4GNX - chains C and K of the 4 polymer chains in the assembly; structure by X-ray diffraction, 2.80 A resolution.

# Chain C
Molecule: Putative uncharacterized protein
Organism: Ustilago maydis
Reference sequence: Q4P407 (Q4P407_USTMA); residues 180-623 here = UniProt positions 180-623
Chain sequence (444 residues; row label = number of the first residue in the row):
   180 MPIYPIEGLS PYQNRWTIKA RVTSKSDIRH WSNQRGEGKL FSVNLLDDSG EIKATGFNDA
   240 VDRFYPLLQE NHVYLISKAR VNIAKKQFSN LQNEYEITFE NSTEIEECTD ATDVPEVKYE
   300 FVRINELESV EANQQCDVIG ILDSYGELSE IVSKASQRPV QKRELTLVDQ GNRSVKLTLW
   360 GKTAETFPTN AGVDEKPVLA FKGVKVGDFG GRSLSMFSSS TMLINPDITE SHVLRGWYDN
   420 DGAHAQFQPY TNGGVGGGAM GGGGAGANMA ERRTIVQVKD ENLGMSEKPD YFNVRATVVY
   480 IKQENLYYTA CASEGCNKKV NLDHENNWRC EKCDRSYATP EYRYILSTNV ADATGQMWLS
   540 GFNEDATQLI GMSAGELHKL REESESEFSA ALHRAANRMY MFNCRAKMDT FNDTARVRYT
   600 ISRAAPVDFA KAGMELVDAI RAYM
Not modelled in the structure: 180-181, 432-440
Differences from the reference sequence: conflict Gln314 (Thr in Q4P407)
Bound ions: Zn2+: Cys490, Cys495, Cys509, Cys512

# Chain K
Molecule: 62-nt DNA strand
Sequence (62 nucleotides; row label = number of the first residue in the row):
     1 TTTTTTTTTT TTTTTTTTTT TTTTTTTTTT TTTTTTTTTT TTTTTTTTTT TTTTTTTTTT
    61 TT
Not modelled in the structure: 26-62

# Interface between chain C and chain K
Pairs across the interface (84; chain C residue first):
  Arg208(C) with DT3(K), hydrogen bond to the base; DT4(K), salt bridge to the phosphate
  Trp210(C) with DT2(K), base contact; DT3(K), sugar contact
  Asn212(C) with DT3(K), hydrogen bond to the phosphate
  Arg214(C) with DT2(K), salt bridge to the phosphate
  Leu219(C) with DT3(K), sugar contact
  Phe236(C) with DT2(K), stacking on the base; DT3(K), base contact
  Asn237(C) with DT2(K), base contact
  Arg259(C) with DT1(K), salt bridge to the phosphate
  Lys264(C) with DT2(K), salt bridge to the phosphate
  Gln266(C) with DT5(K), base contact
  Phe267(C) with DT3(K), stacking on the base; DT5(K), base contact
  Ile330(C) with DT8(K), phosphate contact
  Ser332(C) with DT6(K), phosphate contact; DT7(K), phosphate contact
  Lys333(C) with DT7(K), phosphate contact
  Ala334(C) with DT7(K), phosphate contact
  Arg337(C) with DT4(K), salt bridge to the phosphate
  Val339(C) with DT6(K), base contact
  Lys341(C) with DT7(K), hydrogen bond to the base
  Thr357(C) with DT7(K), base contact
  Trp359(C) with DT6(K), stacking on the base; DT7(K), base contact
  Lys384(C) with DT6(K), salt bridge to the phosphate; DT7(K), hydrogen bond to the base
  Phe388(C) with DT8(K), base contact; DT9(K), sugar contact
  Ser394(C) with DT7(K), hydrogen bond to the base
  Met395(C) with DT6(K), base contact
  Phe396(C) with DT5(K), sugar contact; DT6(K), phosphate contact
  Ser397(C) with DT5(K), hydrogen bond to the base
  Gly441(C) with DT9(K), phosphate contact
  Gly442(C) with DT7(K), base contact; DT8(K), sugar contact
  Gly443(C) with DT7(K), base contact; DT8(K), hydrogen bond to the sugar
  Ala444(C) with DT7(K), hydrogen bond to the base
  Gly445(C) with DT7(K), base contact
  Ala446(C) with DT7(K), hydrogen bond to the base; DT8(K), base contact
  Asn447(C) with DT8(K), hydrogen bond to the base
  Met448(C) with DT8(K), base contact; DT9(K), base contact
  Glu450(C) with DT7(K), base contact; DT8(K), base contact
  Lys467(C) with DT10(K), base contact
  Pro468(C) with DT9(K), base contact
  Asp469(C) with DT9(K), base contact
  Tyr470(C) with DT9(K), base contact; DT10(K), hydrogen bond to the sugar
  Val478(C) with DT20(K), sugar contact
  Tyr479(C) with DT19(K), hydrogen bond to the phosphate; DT20(K), sugar contact
  Lys481(C) with DT18(K), hydrogen bond to the base; DT19(K), phosphate contact
  Glu483(C) with DT19(K), phosphate contact
  Asn484(C) with DT14(K), base contact
  Tyr487(C) with DT13(K), sugar contact; DT14(K), sugar contact
  Asn496(C) with DT12(K), phosphate contact; DT13(K), hydrogen bond to the phosphate
  Lys497(C) with DT13(K), hydrogen bond to the phosphate; DT14(K), salt bridge to the phosphate
  Lys498(C) with DT14(K), hydrogen bond to the phosphate; DT15(K), salt bridge to the phosphate
  Arg522(C) with DT13(K), base contact
  Ile524(C) with DT14(K), sugar contact
  Ser526(C) with DT18(K), hydrogen bond to the base
  Trp537(C) with DT18(K), stacking on the base; DT19(K), base contact
  Phe541(C) with DT13(K), stacking on the base
  His572(C) with DT21(K), phosphate contact
  Arg584(C) with DT10(K), base contact; DT11(K), salt bridge to the phosphate
  Lys586(C) with DT11(K), base contact
  Phe590(C) with DT16(K), base contact
  Arg595(C) with DT17(K), salt bridge to the phosphate
  Arg597(C) with DT14(K), hydrogen bond to the base; DT15(K), base contact; DT17(K), base contact
Also at the interface, not in a pair above, chain C (66 interface residues in all): Lys232, Thr277, Ala449, Arg452, Cys495, Asn528, Val596

# In short
66 residues of chain C and 21 residues of chain K are in contact, with 18 hydrogen bonds, 10 salt bridges and
5 aromatic stacking contacts. Polar contacts include Arg208(C)-DT3(K), Lys341(C)-DT7(K) and Lys384(C)-DT7(K).
The Zn2+ site is built by Cys490(C), Cys495(C), Cys509(C) and Cys512(C).
Here chain C is Putative uncharacterized protein (Ustilago maydis) and chain K is a 62-nt DNA strand. Entry
4GNX (Structure of U. maydis Replication protein A bound to ssDNA) was determined by X-ray diffraction.
